PDB entry 2E7Q | X-ray diffraction, 2.75 A resolution | chains A and B

== Chain A (and B) ==
Molecule: Basic agglutinin
Source organism: Psophocarpus tetragonolobus
Notes: chain B of this document is another copy of the same molecule, construct and numbering; everything in this record applies to it too
Reference sequence: O24313 (LEC1_PSOTE); residues 1-237 here correspond to UniProt positions 2-238 (UniProt number = residue number + 1)
Chain sequence (237 residues; row label = number of the first residue in the row):
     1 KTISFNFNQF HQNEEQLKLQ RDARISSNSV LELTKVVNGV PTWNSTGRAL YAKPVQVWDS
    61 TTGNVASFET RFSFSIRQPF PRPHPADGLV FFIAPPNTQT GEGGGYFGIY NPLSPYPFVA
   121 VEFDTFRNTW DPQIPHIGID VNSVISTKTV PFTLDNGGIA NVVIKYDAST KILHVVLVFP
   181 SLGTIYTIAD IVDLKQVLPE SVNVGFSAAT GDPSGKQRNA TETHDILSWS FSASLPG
Glycans and other covalent adducts: N-acetylglucosamine (NAG) linked to Asn-44, Asn-219
Small-molecule neighbours:
  - Ca2+ (CA): Asp-87, Gly-105, Asp-124, Phe-126, Arg-127, Asn-128, Asp-131
  - Mn2+ (MN): Glu-122, Asp-124, Asp-131, His-136, Val-144, Ser-146
Swiss-Prot annotation at these positions:
  - glycosylation (N-linked (GlcNAc...) asparagine): Asn-44, Asn-219

== Interface between chain A and chain B ==
Pairs across the interface - 28 pairs, chain A then chain B:
  Arg-71(A) with Ile-185(B), hydrogen bond (side chain-backbone)
  Lys-148(A) with Asp-167(B), salt bridge; Ser-169(B), hydrogen bond; Thr-170(B)
  Asn-161(A) with Ile-185(B)
  Val-163(A) with Thr-187(B)
  Lys-165(A) with Val-150(B); Thr-187(B), hydrogen bond (side chain-backbone)
  Asp-167(A) with Lys-148(B), salt bridge
  Ser-169(A) with Lys-148(B), hydrogen bond
  Thr-170(A) with Lys-148(B); Asp-190(B); Ile-191(B)
  Ile-172(A) with Ala-189(B); Asp-190(B); Ile-191(B), hydrophobic
  His-174(A) with Thr-187(B), hydrogen bond; Ala-189(B)
  Val-176(A) with Val-176(B), hydrophobic
  Val-178(A) with Ile-185(B), hydrophobic
  Ile-185(A) with Arg-71(B), hydrogen bond (backbone-side chain); Val-163(B), hydrophobic; Val-178(B), hydrophobic
  Thr-187(A) with His-174(B), hydrogen bond
  Ala-189(A) with Ile-172(B)
  Asp-190(A) with Thr-170(B); Ile-172(B)
  Ile-191(A) with Thr-170(B)
Interface residues without a listed pair, chain A (18 interface residues in all): Ile-188
Interface residues without a listed pair, chain B (20 interface residues in all): Asn-161, Lys-165, Gly-183, Ile-188

== Summary ==
18 residues of chain A and 20 residues of chain B are in contact, with 7 hydrogen bonds and 2 salt bridges.
Among the polar pairs are Lys-148(A)/Asp-167(B), Arg-71(A)/Ile-185(B) and Lys-148(A)/Ser-169(B). Ligands of
chain A: Ca2+ and Mn2+. Covalently linked N-acetylglucosamine: at Asn-44(A) and Asn-219(A).
Chain A and chain B are both Basic agglutinin (Psophocarpus tetragonolobus); the structure, Crystal structure
of basic winged bean lectin in complex with b blood group trisaccharide, was determined by X-ray diffraction
together with 2E51, 2E53 and 2E7T from the same study.
